3OIG - chain A; structure by X-ray diffraction, 1.25 A resolution.

# Chain A
Protein: Enoyl-[acyl-carrier-protein] reductase [NADH]
Source organism: Bacillus subtilis
Notes: EC 1.3.1.9
UniProt: P54616 (FABI_BACSU); residues 1-258 here = UniProt positions 1-258
Chain sequence (266 residues; row label = number of the first residue in the row):
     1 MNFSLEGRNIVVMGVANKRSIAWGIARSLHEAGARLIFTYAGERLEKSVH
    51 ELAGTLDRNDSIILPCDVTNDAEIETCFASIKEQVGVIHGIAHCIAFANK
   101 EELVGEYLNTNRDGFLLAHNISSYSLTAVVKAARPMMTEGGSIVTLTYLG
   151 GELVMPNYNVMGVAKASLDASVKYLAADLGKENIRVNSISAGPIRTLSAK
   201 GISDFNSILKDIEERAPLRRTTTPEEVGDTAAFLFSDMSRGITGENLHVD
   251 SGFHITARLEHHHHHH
Not modelled in the structure: 261-266
Sequence notes: expression tag (259-266)
Swiss-Prot annotation at these positions:
  - active site (Proton acceptor): Y148, Y158
  - binding site (NAD(+)): G14, S20, I21, D67, V68, I95, K165, I194 to S198
  - binding site (substrate): A98
  - site: N206 (Involved in acyl-ACP binding)
Ligand contacts:
  - IMJ ((2E)-N-[(1,2-dimethyl-1H-indol-3-yl)methyl]-N-methyl-3-(7-oxo-5,6,7,8-tetrahydro-1,8-naphthyridin-3-yl)prop-2-enamide): A96, F97, A98, K100, L103, Y148, M155, P156, N157, Y158, M161, K165, P193, S198, K200, I202, I208
  - NAD (nicotinamide-adenine-dinucleotide): G14, V15, A16, S20, I21, A22, A41, L45, C66, D67, V68, T69, C94, I95, A96, F97, I121, L146, T147, Y148, Y158, K165, A191, G192, P193, I194, T196, L197, S198

# Overview
Ligands of chain A: NAD and compound IMJ. From UniProt: active-site residues Y148 and Y158, 12 NAD+-binding
residues and substrate-binding residue A98.
Chain A is Enoyl-[acyl-carrier-protein] reductase [NADH] (Bacillus subtilis); the structure, Crystal Structure
of Enoyl-ACP Reductases I (FabI) from B. subtilis (complex with NAD and INH), was determined by X-ray
diffraction, deposited together with 3OIC, 3OID and 3OIF.
